Entry 7XQW (electron microscopy, 2.83 A resolution); this record covers chains A and B.

# Chain A
Name: Formate dehydrogenase
Source organism: Methylorubrum extorquens AM1
Notes: EC 1.17.1.9
UniProt: C5ATT7 (C5ATT7_METEA); numbering as in UniProt (aligned over 1-989)
Sequence (995 residues; row label = number of the first residue in the row):
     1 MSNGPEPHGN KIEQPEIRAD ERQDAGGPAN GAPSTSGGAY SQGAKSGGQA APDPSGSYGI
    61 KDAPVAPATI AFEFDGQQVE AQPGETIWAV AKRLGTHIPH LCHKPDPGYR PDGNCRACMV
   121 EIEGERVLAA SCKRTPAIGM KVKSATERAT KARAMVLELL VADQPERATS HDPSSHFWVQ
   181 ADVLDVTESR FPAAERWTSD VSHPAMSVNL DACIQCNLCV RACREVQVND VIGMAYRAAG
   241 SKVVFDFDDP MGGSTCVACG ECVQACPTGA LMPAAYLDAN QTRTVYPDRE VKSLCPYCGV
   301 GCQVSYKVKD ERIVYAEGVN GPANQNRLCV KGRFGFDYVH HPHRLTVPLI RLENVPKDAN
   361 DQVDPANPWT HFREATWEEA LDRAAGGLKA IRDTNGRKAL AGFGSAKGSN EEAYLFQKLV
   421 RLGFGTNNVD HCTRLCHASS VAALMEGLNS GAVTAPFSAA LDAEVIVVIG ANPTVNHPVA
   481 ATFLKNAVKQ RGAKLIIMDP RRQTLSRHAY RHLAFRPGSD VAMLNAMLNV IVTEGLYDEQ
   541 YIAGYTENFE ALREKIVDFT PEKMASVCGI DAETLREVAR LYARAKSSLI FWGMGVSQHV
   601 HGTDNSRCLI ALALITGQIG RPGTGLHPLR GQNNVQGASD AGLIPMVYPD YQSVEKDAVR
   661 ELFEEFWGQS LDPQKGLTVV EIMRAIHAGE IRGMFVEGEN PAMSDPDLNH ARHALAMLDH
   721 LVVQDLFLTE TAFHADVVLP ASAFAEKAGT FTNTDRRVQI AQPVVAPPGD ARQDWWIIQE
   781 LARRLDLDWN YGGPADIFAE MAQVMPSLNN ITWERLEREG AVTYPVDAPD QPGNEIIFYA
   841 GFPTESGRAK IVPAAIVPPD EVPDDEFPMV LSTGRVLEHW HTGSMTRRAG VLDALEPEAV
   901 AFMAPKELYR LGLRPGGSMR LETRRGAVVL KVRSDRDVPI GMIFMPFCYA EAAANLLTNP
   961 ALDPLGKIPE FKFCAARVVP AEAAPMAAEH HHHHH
Not modelled in the structure: 1-68, 859-995
Construct notes: expression tag (990-995)
Bound ions: 2Fe-2S cluster Fe: Cys-102, His-103, Cys-115, Cys-118, Cys-132; 4Fe-4S cluster Fe site 1: Cys-213, Cys-216, Cys-219, Cys-266; 4Fe-4S cluster Fe site 2: Cys-223, Cys-256, Cys-259, Cys-262; 4Fe-4S cluster Fe site 3: Cys-295, Cys-298, Cys-302, Cys-329; tungsten ion: Cys-436 (together with molybdopterin guanosine dinucleotide)
Small-molecule neighbours:
  - 2Fe-2S cluster (FES): Pro-99, His-100, Leu-101, Cys-102, His-103, Asp-112, Gly-113, Asn-114, Cys-115, Arg-116, Cys-118, Cys-132
  - molybdopterin guanosine dinucleotide (MGD; 2-amino-5,6-dimercapto-7-methyl-3,7,8a,9-tetrahydro-8-oxa-1,3,9,10-tetraaza-anthracen-4-one guanosine dinucleotide), molecule 1: Lys-331, Cys-436, Ile-469, Gly-470, Ala-471, Asn-472, Val-475, Asn-476, His-477, Met-498, Asp-499, Pro-500, Arg-501, Gln-503, Phe-515, Pro-517, Gly-518, Asp-520, Gly-593, Met-594, Gly-595, Val-596, His-599, Gly-631
  - molybdopterin guanosine dinucleotide (MGD), molecule 2: Ser-405, Lys-407, Thr-433, Cys-436, Gln-632, Gly-698, Glu-699, Asn-700, Met-703, Ser-704, Asp-705, Gln-724, Asp-725, Leu-726, Phe-727, Thr-729, Ala-741, Ser-742, Ala-743, Phe-744, Lys-747, Asp-774
  - 4Fe-4S cluster (SF4), molecule 1: Met-206, Ala-222, Cys-223, Asn-229, Val-231, Ile-232, Phe-245, Met-251, Cys-256, Val-257, Ala-258, Cys-259, Gly-260, Glu-261, Cys-262
  - 4Fe-4S cluster (SF4), molecule 2: Leu-210, Cys-213, Ile-214, Gln-215, Cys-216, Asn-217, Leu-218, Cys-219, Met-234, Val-243, Ala-265, Cys-266, Pro-267, Thr-268, Ala-270, Leu-271
  - 4Fe-4S cluster (SF4), molecule 3: Cys-295, Tyr-297, Cys-298, Val-300, Gly-301, Cys-302, Leu-328, Cys-329, Lys-331, Gly-332, Pro-478, Val-479

# Chain B
Name: Tungsten-containing formate dehydrogenase beta subunit
Source organism: Methylorubrum extorquens AM1
Notes: EC 1.2.1.2
UniProt: C5ATT6 (C5ATT6_METEA); residues 1-572 here = UniProt positions 1-572
Sequence (572 residues; each row starts with the number of its first residue):
     1 MSEASGTVRS FAHPGRGRNV ARAVPKGRQV DPHAKVEIEE LLGTRPRQRD LLIEHLHLIQ
    61 DTYGQISADH LAALADEMSL AFAEVFETAT FYAHFDVVKE GEADIPRLTI RVCDSITCAM
   121 FGADELLETL QRELASDAVR VVRAPCVGLC DHAPAVEVGH NFLHRADLAS VRAAVEAEDT
   181 HAHIPTYVDY DAYRAGGGYA TLERLRSGEL PVDDVLKVLD DGGLRGLGGA GFPTGRKWRS
   241 VRGEPGPRLM AVNGDEGEPG TFKDQLYLNT DPHRFLEGML IGAHVVEAAD VYIYLRDEYP
   301 ISREILAREI AKLPEGGTRI HLRRGAGAYI CGEESSLIES LEGKRGLPRH KPPFPFQVGL
   361 FNRPTLINNI ETLFWVRDLI ERGAEWWKSH GRNGRVGLRS YSVSGRVKEP GVKLAPAGLT
   421 IQELIDEYCG GISDGHSFAA YLPGGASGGI LPASMNDIPL DFGTLEKYGC FIGSAAVVIL
   481 SDQDDVRGAA LNLMKFFEDE SCGQCTPCRS GTQKARMLME NGVWDTDLLG ELAQCMRDAS
   541 ICGLGQAASN PVSTVIKYFP DLFPEPRAVA AE
Not modelled in the structure: 1-22, 564-572
Bound ions: 2Fe-2S cluster Fe: Cys-113, Cys-118, Cys-146, Cys-150; 4Fe-4S cluster Fe: Ser-501, Cys-502, Cys-505, Cys-508, Cys-542
Small-molecule neighbours:
  - 2Fe-2S cluster (FES): Cys-113, Ser-115, Ile-116, Thr-117, Cys-118, Cys-146, Val-147, Gly-148, Leu-149, Cys-150, Ala-155, Pro-259
  - FMN (flavin mononucleotide): Gly-226, Leu-227, Gly-228, Gly-229, Ala-230, Lys-237, Asn-253, Asp-255, Glu-256, Gly-257, Tyr-329, Ile-330, Gly-332, Glu-333, Glu-334, Ile-367, Asn-368, Asn-369, Thr-372, Gly-543, Leu-544
  - 4Fe-4S cluster (SF4): Ile-330, Pro-348, Ser-501, Cys-502, Gly-503, Gln-504, Cys-505, Cys-508, Arg-509, Ser-540, Ile-541, Cys-542, Leu-544, Gly-545

# Interface between chain A and chain B
Pairs across the interface - 101 pairs, chain A then chain B:
  Gly-113(A) with His-350(B), hydrogen bond (backbone-side chain); Ile-541(B)
  Asn-114(A) with Gln-504(B); Cys-505(B); Thr-506(B)
  Cys-115(A) with Thr-506(B), hydrogen bond (backbone-side chain)
  Arg-116(A) with His-350(B), hydrogen bond; Cys-505(B); Pro-507(B); Ala-539(B), hydrogen bond (side chain-backbone); Ile-541(B)
  Arg-126(A) with Gln-546(B), hydrogen bond
  Val-127(A) with Arg-537(B); Asp-538(B); Gln-546(B)
  Leu-128(A) with Asp-538(B), hydrogen bond (backbone-backbone)
  Lys-133(A) with His-350(B)
  Arg-134(A) with Pro-352(B)
  Arg-148(A) with Asp-538(B), salt bridge
  Lys-151(A) with Glu-531(B), salt bridge
  Ala-152(A) with Cys-535(B)
  Met-155(A) with Leu-532(B), hydrophobic; Cys-535(B), hydrophobic
  Val-156(A) with Thr-506(B)
  Leu-159(A) with Lys-514(B); Leu-532(B), hydrophobic
  Leu-160(A) with Thr-506(B)
  Asp-163(A) with Ser-510(B); Lys-514(B), salt bridge
  Arg-190(A) with Leu-528(B); Glu-531(B), salt bridge
  Phe-191(A) with Lys-514(B); Leu-528(B), hydrophobic; Leu-532(B), hydrophobic
  Pro-192(A) with Lys-514(B), hydrogen bond (backbone-side chain); Met-517(B), hydrophobic; Leu-518(B)
  Ala-193(A) with Met-517(B)
  Ala-194(A) with Gln-513(B); Met-517(B), hydrophobic
  His-203(A) with Val-24(B)
  Ile-214(A) with Arg-509(B)
  Gln-215(A) with Arg-509(B), hydrogen bond
  Arg-224(A) with Glu-84(B); Glu-87(B), salt bridge
  Asp-230(A) with Ala-81(B)
  Ile-232(A) with Ala-83(B)
  Gly-233(A) with Glu-87(B)
  Met-234(A) with Glu-87(B), hydrogen bond (backbone-side chain); Arg-345(B), hydrogen bond (backbone-side chain)
  Ala-235(A) with Phe-86(B), hydrophobic; Glu-87(B); Thr-90(B), hydrogen bond (backbone-side chain); Phe-91(B); Arg-345(B), hydrogen bond (backbone-side chain)
  Tyr-236(A) with Thr-90(B); Arg-345(B), hydrogen bond (backbone-side chain)
  Arg-237(A) with Phe-91(B), hydrogen bond (side chain-backbone); Ala-93(B); Asp-499(B), salt bridge; Glu-500(B), salt bridge; Ser-501(B); Cys-502(B)
  Ala-238(A) with Glu-498(B); Ser-501(B), hydrogen bond (backbone-backbone); Cys-502(B), hydrogen bond (backbone-backbone); Gly-503(B); Arg-509(B)
  Ala-239(A) with Arg-509(B)
  Ser-241(A) with Gly-503(B); Arg-509(B)
  Phe-245(A) with Ala-83(B)
  Asp-246(A) with Phe-82(B)
  Phe-247(A) with Arg-28(B); Ala-68(B); Leu-71(B), hydrophobic; Ala-72(B); Phe-82(B); Val-85(B), hydrophobic; Phe-86(B), hydrophobic; Lys-99(B), hydrogen bond (backbone-side chain)
  Asp-248(A) with Phe-86(B); Lys-99(B), hydrogen bond (backbone-side chain)
  Asp-249(A) with Arg-28(B), salt bridge; Lys-99(B), salt bridge
  Gly-252(A) with Val-24(B)
  Gly-253(A) with Val-24(B); Gly-27(B), hydrogen bond (backbone-backbone)
  Ser-254(A) with Val-24(B); Pro-25(B); Lys-26(B); Gly-27(B), hydrogen bond (backbone-backbone)
  Thr-255(A) with Pro-25(B); Lys-26(B); Gly-27(B)
  Cys-256(A) with Val-24(B); Pro-25(B)
  Val-257(A) with Pro-25(B), hydrophobic
  Arg-507(A) with Ser-79(B), hydrogen bond (side chain-backbone); Leu-80(B); Ala-81(B)
Also at the interface, not in a pair above, chain A (55 interface residues in all): Asp-112, Met-119, Ala-162, Val-231, Val-244, Met-251, Lys-489
Also at the interface, not in a pair above, chain B (53 interface residues in all): Tyr-92, Ala-328, Gly-511, Ser-540

# Overview
The interface between chain A and chain B involves 55 residues on one side and 53 on the other, with 21
hydrogen bonds and 9 salt bridges. Among the polar pairs are Arg-148(A)/Asp-538(B), Lys-151(A)/Glu-531(B) and
Asp-163(A)/Lys-514(B).
Chain A is Formate dehydrogenase and chain B is Tungsten-containing formate dehydrogenase beta subunit, both
from Methylorubrum extorquens AM1; the structure, Formate dehydrogenase (FDH) from Methylobacterium extorquens
AM1 (MeFDH1), was determined by electron microscopy.
